Entry 4J7T (X-ray diffraction, 3.20 A resolution); this record covers chain A.

# Chain A
Name: Leukotriene C4 synthase
From: Homo sapiens
Notes: EC 4.4.1.20
UniProt: Q16873 (LTC4S_HUMAN); residue numbers follow UniProt; this construct covers 2-150
Amino-acid sequence (156 residues; numbered -5 to 150; the number before each row is that of its first residue; numbers below 1 keep their minus sign (Met-5 is residue -5)):
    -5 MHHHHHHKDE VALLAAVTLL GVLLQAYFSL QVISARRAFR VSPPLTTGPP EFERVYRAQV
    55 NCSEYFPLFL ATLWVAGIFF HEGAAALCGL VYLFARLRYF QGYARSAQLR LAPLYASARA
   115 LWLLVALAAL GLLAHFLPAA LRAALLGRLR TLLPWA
Not modelled in the structure: -5 to -2, 147-150
Sequence notes: expression tag (-5 to 1)
Ion coordination: Ni2+ near His1 (its only coordinating residue here)
Residues lining bound ligands: 1JO (D-gamma-glutamyl-S-(4-phenylbutyl)-L-cysteinylglycine): Val16, Ala20, Ser23, Leu24, Val26, Ile27, Arg30, Tyr50, Arg51, Gln53, Asn55, Glu58, Tyr59, Leu62, Arg90, Tyr93, Tyr97, Arg104, Leu108, Leu115, Trp116, Val119
From the paper describing this entry:
  - binding site for 1JO: Trp116
  - mutagenesis - W116A: unchanged catalytic activity
  - mutagenesis - W116F (3-fold): increased catalytic activity on LTA4
  - mutagenesis - W116A, W116F: decreased binding to GSH
  - catalytic residues: Arg104 (citing earlier work)

# In short
Chain A binds compound 1JO. From the paper: the catalytic residue Arg104; W116A and W116F reduce binding to
GSH.
Chain A is Leukotriene C4 synthase (Homo sapiens); the structure, Human LTC4 synthase in complex with product
analogs - implications for enzyme catalysis, was determined by X-ray diffraction, deposited together with
4J7Y, 4JC7, 4JCZ and 4JRZ.
